PDB entry 4NDP | X-ray diffraction, 1.60 A resolution | chains B and A

[Chain B]
Name: Molybdenum storage protein subunit beta
Source organism: Azotobacter vinelandii
Reference sequence: P84253 (MOSB_AZOVD); numbering as in UniProt (aligned over 1-270)
Chain sequence (270 residues; each row starts with the number of its first residue):
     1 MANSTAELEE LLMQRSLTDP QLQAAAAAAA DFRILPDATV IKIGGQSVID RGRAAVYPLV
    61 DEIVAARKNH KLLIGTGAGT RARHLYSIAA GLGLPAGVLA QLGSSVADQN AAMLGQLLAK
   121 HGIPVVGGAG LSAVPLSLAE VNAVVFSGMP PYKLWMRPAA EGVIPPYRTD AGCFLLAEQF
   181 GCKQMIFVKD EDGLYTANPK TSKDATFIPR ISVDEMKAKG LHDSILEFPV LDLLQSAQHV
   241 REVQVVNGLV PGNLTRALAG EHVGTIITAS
Unresolved in the structure: 1-2
Small-molecule neighbours:
  - 8M0 (bis(mu4-oxo)-tetrakis(mu3-oxo)-hexakis(mu2-oxo)-hexadecaoxo-octamolybdenum (VI)): S104, V126, G127, G128, A129, G130, F146, S147, M149, P150, P151, K153, L176, F180
  - ATP (adenosine-5'-triphosphate): K42, G44, G45, Q46, S47, G77, A78, G79, T169, D170, K189, D190, E191, G193, L194, Y195, A197, N198, P199, K200, S224, I225

[Chain A]
Name: Molybdenum storage protein subunit alpha
Source organism: Azotobacter vinelandii
Reference sequence: P84308 (MOSA_AZOVD); numbering as in UniProt (aligned over 1-276)
Chain sequence (276 residues; each row starts with the number of its first residue):
     1 MTDTTNSIKH VISPLARQTL QDRDLTRPVA GKRPIRLLPW LQVVKIGGRV MDRGADAILP
    61 LVEELRKLLP EHRLLILTGA GVRARHVFSV GLDLGLPVGS LAPLAASEAG QNGHILAAML
   121 ASEGVSYVEH PTVADQLAIH LSATRAVVGS AFPPYHHHEF PGSRIPPHRA DTGAFLLADA
   181 FGAAGLTIVE NVDGIYTADP NGPDRGQARF LPETSATDLA KSEGPLPVDR ALLDVMATAR
   241 HIERVQVVNG LVPGRLTAAL RGEHVGTLIR TGVRPA
Unresolved in the structure: 1-31
Metal / ion sites: Mg2+: E190, P227 (together with ATP)
Small-molecule neighbours:
  - 8M0 (bis(mu4-oxo)-tetrakis(mu3-oxo)-hexakis(mu2-oxo)-hexadecaoxo-octamolybdenum (VI)), molecule 1: P103, A106, S107, G110, Q111, H114, Y127, V128, E129, H130, P131, S150, F152, P153, P154, H156
  - 8M0, molecule 2: P154, Y155, H156, H157, H158
  - ATP (adenosine-5'-triphosphate): K45, I46, G47, G48, R49, V50, G79, A80, G81, R85, A170, E190, N191, V192, G194, I195, Y196, A198, D199, P200, N201, P225, L226, P227
  - M10 ((mu3-oxo)-tris(mu2-oxo)-nonakisoxo-trimolybdenum (VI)): V128, T132, Q136, I139, H140

[Chain B / chain A interface]
Pairs across the interface (91; chain B residue first):
  T5(B) - D93(A)  hydrogen bond
  E9(B) - S89(A)
  L12(B) - R85(A)  hydrogen bond (backbone-side chain)
  L12(B) - S89(A)
  M13(B) - R49(A)  hydrogen bond (backbone-side chain)
  M13(B) - V82(A)  hydrophobic
  M13(B) - R85(A)
  M13(B) - H86(A)
  R15(B) - R49(A)
  R15(B) - R85(A)  hydrogen bond (backbone-side chain)
  R15(B) - P203(A)
  S16(B) - R85(A)
  S16(B) - L226(A)  hydrogen bond (side chain-backbone)
  L17(B) - R85(A)
  L17(B) - F88(A)  hydrophobic
  L17(B) - I165(A)  hydrophobic
  L17(B) - R169(A)
  T18(B) - R169(A)
  T18(B) - P225(A)
  T18(B) - L226(A)  hydrogen bond (side chain-backbone)
  T18(B) - V228(A)
  T18(B) - R230(A)
  D19(B) - P225(A)
  P20(B) - E223(A)
  Q23(B) - S163(A)  hydrogen bond
  Q23(B) - I165(A)
  A26(B) - R164(A)
  A26(B) - I165(A)  hydrophobic
  A27(B) - R164(A)
  A29(B) - L92(A)
  A29(B) - R164(A)  hydrogen bond (backbone-side chain)
  A30(B) - G95(A)
  A30(B) - R164(A)  hydrogen bond (backbone-side chain)
  D31(B) - G95(A)
  F32(B) - L94(A)
  F32(B) - G95(A)  hydrogen bond (backbone-backbone)
  I34(B) - P97(A)  hydrophobic
  I34(B) - S100(A)
  L92(B) - I35(A)
  G93(B) - P34(A)
  G93(B) - I35(A)  hydrogen bond (backbone-backbone)
  L94(B) - P34(A)
  L94(B) - L37(A)  hydrophobic
  P95(B) - P34(A)  hydrophobic
  P95(B) - A180(A)
  V98(B) - L37(A)  hydrophobic
  Q101(B) - D135(A)
  L131(B) - H157(A)
  P151(B) - P154(A)
  P151(B) - Y155(A)
  P151(B) - H158(A)
  Y152(B) - Y155(A)  hydrophobic
  Y152(B) - H158(A)  hydrogen bond (side chain-backbone)
  Y152(B) - F160(A)
  K153(B) - A134(A)
  K153(B) - D135(A)  salt bridge
  L154(B) - A134(A)
  L154(B) - L177(A)  hydrophobic
  L154(B) - A180(A)
  L154(B) - F181(A)  hydrophobic
  W155(B) - H130(A)
  W155(B) - A134(A)  hydrophobic
  W155(B) - P153(A)
  W155(B) - P154(A)
  W155(B) - Y155(A)  hydrogen bond (backbone-side chain)
  W155(B) - G173(A)
  W155(B) - L176(A)
  W155(B) - L177(A)
  R157(B) - Y155(A)
  R157(B) - F160(A)
  R157(B) - H168(A)  hydrogen bond
  R157(B) - D234(A)  hydrogen bond (side chain-backbone)
  R157(B) - V235(A)
  R157(B) - T238(A)  hydrogen bond
  P158(B) - T238(A)
  Y167(B) - F160(A)
  G172(B) - H158(A)  hydrogen bond (backbone-side chain)
  L175(B) - H158(A)
  L175(B) - P161(A)
  E178(B) - P161(A)
  Q179(B) - P97(A)
  Q179(B) - G99(A)  hydrogen bond (side chain-backbone)
  Q179(B) - S100(A)  hydrogen bond
  Q179(B) - H157(A)
  F180(B) - H157(A)
  L233(B) - F160(A)  hydrophobic
  L233(B) - P161(A)
  S236(B) - P161(A)  hydrogen bond (side chain-backbone)
  S236(B) - G162(A)
  A237(B) - P161(A)  hydrophobic
  Q238(B) - G162(A)  hydrogen bond (side chain-backbone)
Other interface residues (no listed pair), chain B (52 interface residues in all): L8, L22, P150, M156, A159, A160, G162, V163, L176, H239
Other interface residues (no listed pair), chain A (56 interface residues in all): L96, V98, V133, F152, H156, E159, G224, D229, A237, R240

[Overview]
The interface between chain B and chain A involves 52 residues on one side and 56 on the other; the contacts
include 21 hydrogen bonds and 1 salt bridge. Polar contacts include K153(B)-D135(A), T5(B)-D93(A) and
L12(B)-R85(A).
Chain B is Molybdenum storage protein subunit beta and chain A is Molybdenum storage protein subunit alpha,
both from Azotobacter vinelandii; the structure, Crystal structure Molybdenum Storage Protein with fully
Mo-loaded cavity, was determined by X-ray diffraction together with 4NDO, 4NDQ and 4NDR from the same study.
